PDB entry 4F4W | X-ray diffraction, 1.90 A resolution | chains A and T of the 3 polymer chains in the assembly

[Chain A]
Name: DNA polymerase IV
From: Sulfolobus acidocaldarius
Notes: EC 2.7.7.7
UniProtKB: chimeric construct of Q4JB80, Q97W02: residues 1-231 from Q4JB80 (DPO4_SULAC) positions 1-231 (same numbers); residues 232-353 from Q97W02 positions 231-352 (UniProt number = residue number - 1)
Chain sequence (361 residues; numbered 1 to 361; the number before each row is that of its first residue):
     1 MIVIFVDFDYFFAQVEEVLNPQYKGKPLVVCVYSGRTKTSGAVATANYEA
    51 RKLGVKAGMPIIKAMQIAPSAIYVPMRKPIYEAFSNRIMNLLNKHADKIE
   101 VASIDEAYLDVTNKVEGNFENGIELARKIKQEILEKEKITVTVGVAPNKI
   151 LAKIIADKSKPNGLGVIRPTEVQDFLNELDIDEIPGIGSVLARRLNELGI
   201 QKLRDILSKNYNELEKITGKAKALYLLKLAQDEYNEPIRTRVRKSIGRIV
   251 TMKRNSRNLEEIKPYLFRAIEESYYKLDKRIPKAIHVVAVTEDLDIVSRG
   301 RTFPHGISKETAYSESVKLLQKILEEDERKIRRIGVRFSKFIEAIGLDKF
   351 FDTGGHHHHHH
Unresolved in the structure: 343-361
Sequence notes: expression tag (354-361)
Bound ions: Ca2+ site 1: Asp-7, Phe-8, Asp-105 (together with 2'-deoxycytidine-5'-triphosphate); Ca2+ site 2: Asp-7, Asp-105, Glu-106 (together with 2'-deoxycytidine-5'-triphosphate) (shared with 1 residue of chain P)
Small-molecule neighbours: 2'-deoxycytidine-5'-triphosphate (DCP): Asp-7, Phe-8, Asp-9, Tyr-10, Phe-11, Phe-12, Ala-44, Thr-45, Tyr-48, Arg-51, Ala-57, Gly-58, Asp-105, Lys-160
Swiss-Prot annotation at these positions:
  - active site: Glu-106
  - binding site (Mg(2+)): Asp-7, Asp-105
  - site: Phe-12 (Substrate discrimination)
What the authors report for this chain:
  - contacts within the chain: Arg-36/Asn-255 (hydrogen bond)
  - binding site for the 18-nt DNA strand (chain T): Thr-251, Arg-332
  - conformationally variable residues (loop rearrangement): Arg-241 to Ile-246

[Chain T]
Molecule: 18-nt DNA strand
Sequence (18 nucleotides; numbered 1 to 18; the number before each row is that of its first residue):
     1 TTACGGCCGATCAGTGCC
Unresolved in the structure: 1-3

[Chain A / chain T interface]
Residue-residue contacts (38):
  Val-32(A) with DG5(T), sugar contact; DG6(T), sugar contact
  Ser-34(A) with DG5(T), hydrogen bond to the phosphate; DG6(T), phosphate contact
  Ser-40(A) with DG5(T), phosphate contact
  Gly-41(A) with DC4(T), hydrogen bond to the phosphate; DG5(T), phosphate contact
  Ala-42(A) with DG5(T), sugar contact
  Ala-44(A) with DG5(T), base contact
  Gly-58(A) with DG5(T), base contact
  Pro-60(A) with DC4(T), sugar contact
  Gly-219(A) with DC12(T), phosphate contact
  Lys-220(A) with DC12(T), phosphate contact
  Ala-221(A) with DT11(T), phosphate contact; DC12(T), hydrogen bond to the phosphate
  Lys-222(A) with DT11(T), salt bridge to the phosphate
  Arg-239(A) with DA10(T), salt bridge to the phosphate
  Arg-243(A) with DC8(T), salt bridge to the phosphate; DG9(T), phosphate contact
  Lys-244(A) with DG9(T), hydrogen bond to the phosphate
  Ser-245(A) with DC8(T), sugar contact; DG9(T), hydrogen bond to the phosphate
  Ile-246(A) with DC8(T), phosphate contact
  Gly-247(A) with DC7(T), sugar contact; DC8(T), hydrogen bond to the phosphate
  Arg-248(A) with DC7(T), salt bridge to the phosphate
  Ile-249(A) with DG6(T), sugar contact; DC7(T), hydrogen bond to the phosphate
  Val-250(A) with DG6(T), phosphate contact
  Thr-251(A) with DG6(T), hydrogen bond to the phosphate
  Lys-276(A) with DC8(T), salt bridge to the phosphate
  Leu-294(A) with DC4(T), base contact
  Arg-332(A) with DC4(T), sugar contact; DG5(T), salt bridge to the phosphate
  Arg-333(A) with DG5(T), salt bridge to the phosphate; DG6(T), phosphate contact
  Arg-337(A) with DC8(T), base contact; DG9(T), hydrogen bond to the base
Interface residues without a listed pair, chain A (32 interface residues in all): Tyr-33, Val-43, Met-76, Thr-218, Val-242

[Summary]
32 residues of chain A face 9 of chain T across their interface; the contacts include 9 hydrogen bonds and 7
salt bridges. Polar contacts include Arg-337(A)/DG9(T), Ser-34(A)/DG5(T) and Gly-41(A)/DC4(T). Ligands of
chain A: 2'-deoxycytidine-5'-triphosphate. The paper reports a binding site for the 18-nt DNA strand (chain T)
at Thr-251(A) and Arg-332(A); conformational variability at Arg-241(A).
Here chain A is DNA polymerase IV (Sulfolobus acidocaldarius) and chain T is an 18-nt DNA strand. Entry 4F4W
(Y-family DNA polymerase chimera Dbh-Dpo4-Dpo4 #1) was determined by X-ray diffraction (same publication as
4F4X, 4F4Y, 4F4Z, 4F50 and 4HYK).
